PDB entry 7PZG | X-ray diffraction, 1.44 A resolution | chains AAA and DDD

Chain AAA (and DDD):
Name: Lysophospholipase L1
Organism: Phocaeicola vulgatus
Notes: chain DDD of this document is another copy of the same molecule, construct and numbering; everything in this record applies to it too
Reference sequence: A0A174J845 (A0A174J845_PHOVU); residues 22-222 here correspond to UniProt positions 21-221 (UniProt number = residue number - 1)
Chain sequence (221 residues; row label = number of the first residue in the row):
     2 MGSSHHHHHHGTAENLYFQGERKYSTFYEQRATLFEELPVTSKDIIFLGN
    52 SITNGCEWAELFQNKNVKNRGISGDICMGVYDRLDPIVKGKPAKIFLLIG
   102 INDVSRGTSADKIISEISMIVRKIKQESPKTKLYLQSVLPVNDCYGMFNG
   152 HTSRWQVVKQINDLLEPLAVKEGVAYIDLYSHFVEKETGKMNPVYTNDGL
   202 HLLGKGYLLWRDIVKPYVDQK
Disordered / not traced: 2-22 (chain DDD: 2-23)
Sequence notes: initiating methionine (2); expression tag (3-21)
Bound ions: Mg2+: Y146, P194, T197
Ligand contacts: malonic acid (MLA): Y25, N51, S52, S74, G75, D76, N103, F149, H152, L201, H202
What the authors report for this chain:
  - catalytic residues: S52, G75, N103, D199, H202
  - self-association interface (contacts with another copy of this molecule): T27 to T34, E58, E61, R71, N198 to G205
  - conformationally variable residues (loop rearrangement): K24 to T27
  - contacts within the chain: Y25-D83 (hydrogen bond), T197-D199 (hydrogen bond)
  - Mg2+ coordination: Y146, P194, T197
  - binding site for malonic acid: G75, N103

Interface between chain AAA and chain DDD:
Pairs across the interface - 45 pairs, chain AAA then chain DDD:
  T27(AAA) with M148(DDD); N198(DDD), hydrogen bond (backbone-side chain)
  E30(AAA) with N198(DDD), hydrogen bond; L204(DDD)
  Q31(AAA) with N198(DDD), hydrogen bond; D199(DDD), hydrogen bond; H202(DDD); L203(DDD)
  R32(AAA) with G56(DDD), hydrogen bond (side chain-backbone); E58(DDD), salt bridge
  T34(AAA) with L204(DDD); G205(DDD), hydrogen bond (side chain-backbone)
  L35(AAA) with G56(DDD); C57(DDD), hydrophobic; E58(DDD); G205(DDD)
  E38(AAA) with L209(DDD)
  L39(AAA) with E58(DDD); E61(DDD)
  P40(AAA) with Q64(DDD)
  G56(AAA) with R32(DDD), hydrogen bond (backbone-side chain); L35(DDD)
  C57(AAA) with L35(DDD), hydrophobic
  E58(AAA) with R32(DDD), salt bridge; L35(DDD); L39(DDD); N70(DDD)
  E61(AAA) with L39(DDD); K69(DDD); R71(DDD), salt bridge
  K66(AAA) with K66(DDD)
  K69(AAA) with E61(DDD)
  N70(AAA) with E58(DDD)
  R71(AAA) with E61(DDD), salt bridge
  M148(AAA) with T27(DDD)
  N198(AAA) with T27(DDD), hydrogen bond (side chain-backbone); E30(DDD), hydrogen bond; Q31(DDD), hydrogen bond
  D199(AAA) with Q31(DDD), hydrogen bond
  H202(AAA) with Q31(DDD)
  L203(AAA) with Q31(DDD)
  L204(AAA) with T34(DDD)
  G205(AAA) with T34(DDD), hydrogen bond (backbone-side chain); L35(DDD)
  L209(AAA) with E38(DDD)
Also at the interface, not in a pair above, chain AAA (31 interface residues in all): R23, K24, F36, L62, Q64, Y208
Also at the interface, not in a pair above, chain DDD (30 interface residues in all): F36, P40, L62, F149, Y208

Summary:
31 residues of chain AAA and 30 residues of chain DDD are in contact, with 12 hydrogen bonds and 4 salt
bridges. Polar contacts include R32(AAA)-E58(DDD), E61(AAA)-R71(DDD) and T27(AAA)-N198(DDD). Bound to chain
AAA: malonic acid. The paper reports catalytic residues S52(AAA), G75(AAA) and N103(AAA) among others; a
binding site for malonic acid at G75(AAA) and N103(AAA).
Chain AAA and chain DDD are both Lysophospholipase L1 (Phocaeicola vulgatus); the structure, Phocaeicola
vulgatus sialic acid esterase at 1.44 Angstrom resolution, was determined by X-ray diffraction.
